Entry 7ZWM (X-ray diffraction, 3.69 A resolution); this record covers chains F and I of the 10 polymer chains in the assembly.

[Chain F]
Protein: Gametocyte surface protein P45/48
From: Plasmodium falciparum
Reference sequence: Q8I6T1 (P4548_PLAF7); residue numbers follow UniProt; this construct covers 1-428
Sequence (428 residues; row label = number of the first residue in the row):
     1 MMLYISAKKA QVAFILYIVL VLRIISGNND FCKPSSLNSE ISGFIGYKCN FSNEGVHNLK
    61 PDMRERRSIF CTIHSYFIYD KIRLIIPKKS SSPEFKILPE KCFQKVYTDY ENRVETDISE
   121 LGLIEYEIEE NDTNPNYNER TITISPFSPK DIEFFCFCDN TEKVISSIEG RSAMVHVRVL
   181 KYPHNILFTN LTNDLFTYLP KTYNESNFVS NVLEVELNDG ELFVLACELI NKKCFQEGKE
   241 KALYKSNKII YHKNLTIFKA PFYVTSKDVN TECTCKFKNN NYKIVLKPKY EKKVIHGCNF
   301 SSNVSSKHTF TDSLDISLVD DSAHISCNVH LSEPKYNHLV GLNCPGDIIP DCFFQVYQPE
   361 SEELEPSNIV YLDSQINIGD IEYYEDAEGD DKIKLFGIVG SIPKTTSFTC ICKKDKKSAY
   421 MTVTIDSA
Disordered / not traced: 1-182, 194-199, 237-246
Disulfides: Cys227-Cys275, Cys234-Cys273, Cys298-Cys327, Cys344-Cys412, Cys352-Cys410
Covalent attachments: N-acetylglucosamine (NAG) linked to Asn190, Asn303; glycan linked to Asn204
Swiss-Prot annotation at these positions:
  - lipidation: Asp426 (GPI-anchor amidated aspartate)
  - glycosylation (N-linked (GlcNAc...) asparagine): Asn50, Asn131, Asn190, Asn204, Asn254, Asn299, Asn303

[Chain I]
Protein: 10D8 heavy chain
From: Mus musculus
Sequence (466 residues; each row starts with the number of its first residue; numbers below 1 keep their minus sign (Met-18 is residue -18)):
   -18 MNFGLSLIFL VLVLKGVQCE VMLVESGGDL VKPGGSLKVS CAASGFTFSN YAMSWVRQTP
    42 EKRLEWVATI SSGASYTHYP DSVKGRFTIS RDNAKNTLYL QMSSLRSEDT AMYYCGRQVN
   102 RHDRALDAMD YWGQGTSVTV SPAKTTPPSV YPLAPGSAAQ TNSMVTLGCL VKGYFPEPVT
   162 VTWNSGSLSS GVHTFPAVLQ SDLYTLSSSV TVPSSTWPSE TVTCNVAHPA SSTKVDKKIV
   222 PRDCGCKPCI CTVPEVSSVF IFPPKPKDVL TITLTPKVTC VVVDISKDDP EVQFSWFVDD
   282 VEVHTAQTQP REEQFNSTFR SVSELPIMHQ DWLNGKEFKC RVNSAAFPAP IEKTISKTKG
   342 RPKAPQVYTI PPPKEQMAKD KVSLTCMITD FFPEDITVEW QWNGQPAENY KNTQPIMDTD
   402 GSYFVYSKLN VQKSNWEAGN TFTCSVLHEG LHNHHTEKSL SHSPGK
Disordered / not traced: -18 to 1, 137-142, 223-447
Disulfides: Cys22-Cys96, Cys150-Cys205

[Chain F / chain I interface]
Contacting residue pairs (28):
  Asn207(F) with Asp104(I), hydrogen bond (side chain-backbone); Arg105(I)
  Phe208(F) with Arg105(I)
  Val209(F) with Arg105(I); Leu107(I), hydrophobic
  Glu214(F) with Tyr57(I); His59(I), salt bridge; Ala106(I)
  Val215(F) with Tyr57(I), hydrogen bond (backbone-side chain)
  Glu216(F) with Ser52(I); Ser53(I); Gly54(I), hydrogen bond (side chain-backbone); Ala55(I), hydrogen bond (side chain-backbone); Ser56(I), hydrogen bond (side chain-backbone); Tyr57(I)
  Lys267(F) with Ser56(I); Thr58(I)
  Val285(F) with Tyr57(I), hydrogen bond (backbone-side chain)
  Leu286(F) with Tyr57(I)
  Lys287(F) with Ser56(I); Tyr57(I), hydrogen bond (backbone-side chain)
  Pro288(F) with Ser56(I), hydrogen bond (backbone-side chain)
  Lys289(F) with Ser53(I); Gly54(I); Ser56(I)
  Tyr290(F) with Gly54(I), hydrogen bond (backbone-backbone); Ala55(I); Ser56(I), hydrogen bond (backbone-side chain)
Interface residues without a listed pair, chain F (16 interface residues in all): Tyr203, Ser206, Ser210
Interface residues without a listed pair, chain I (13 interface residues in all): Ser30

[Overview]
16 residues of chain F and 13 residues of chain I are in contact; the contacts include 10 hydrogen bonds and 1
salt bridge. Polar contacts include Glu214(F)-His59(I), Asn207(F)-Asp104(I) and Val215(F)-Tyr57(I). Covalently
linked N-acetylglucosamine: at Asn190(F) and Asn303(F).
Here chain F is Gametocyte surface protein P45/48 (Plasmodium falciparum) and chain I is 10D8 heavy chain (Mus
musculus). Entry 7ZWM (Pfs48/45 central and C-terminal domains bound to Fab fragments of monoclonal antibody
10D8 and 32F3) was determined by X-ray diffraction together with 7ZWF, 7ZWI, 7ZXF and 7ZXG from the same
study.
